Entry 8AHL (electron microscopy, 4.10 A resolution (low resolution: residue-level contacts below are approximate; hydrogen-bond / salt-bridge calls are withheld)); this record covers chains A and D of the 12 polymer chains in the assembly.

[Chain A (and D)]
Molecule: Crescentin
Organism: Caulobacter vibrioides
Notes: chain D of this document is another copy of the same molecule, construct and numbering; everything in this record applies to it too
UniProt: A0A8F8EC09 (A0A8F8EC09_CAUVI); the construct has insertions or renumbered stretches relative to UniProt, so the offset changes along the chain: 1-405 = UniProt 1-405; 409-460 = UniProt 406-457
Sequence (460 residues; each row starts with the number of its first residue):
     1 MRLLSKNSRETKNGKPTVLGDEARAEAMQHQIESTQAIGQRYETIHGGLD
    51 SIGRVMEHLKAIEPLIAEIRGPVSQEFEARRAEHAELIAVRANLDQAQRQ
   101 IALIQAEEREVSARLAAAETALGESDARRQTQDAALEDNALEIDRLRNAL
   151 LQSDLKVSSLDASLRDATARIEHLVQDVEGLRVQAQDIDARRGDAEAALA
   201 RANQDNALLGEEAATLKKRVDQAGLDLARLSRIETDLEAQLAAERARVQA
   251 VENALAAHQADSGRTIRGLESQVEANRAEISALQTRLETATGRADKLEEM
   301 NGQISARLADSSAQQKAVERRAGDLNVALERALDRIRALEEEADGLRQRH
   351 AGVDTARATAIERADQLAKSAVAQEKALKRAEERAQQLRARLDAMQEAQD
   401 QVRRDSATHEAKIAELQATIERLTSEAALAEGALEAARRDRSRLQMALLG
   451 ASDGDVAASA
Not modelled in the structure: 1-32, 278-460 (chain D: 1-212, 447-460)
Construct notes: insertion (406-408)
From the paper describing this entry:
  - self-association interface (contacts with another copy of this molecule); pairs are residue here / residue on that copy: Glu63-Glu57, Ser74-Glu43, Lys296-Ala207, Lys296-Gln204

[How chain A and chain D interact]
Contacting residue pairs (18):
  Arg147(A) with Thr355(D); Ala358(D); Thr359(D); Glu362(D)
  Leu151(A) with Thr355(D)
  Leu155(A) with Gln348(D)
  Ala162(A) with Arg347(D)
  Val220(A) with Thr285(D)
  Gly224(A) with Ser281(D)
  Leu225(A) with Ala278(D)
  Leu227(A) with Arg277(D)
  Ala228(A) with Glu274(D); Arg277(D); Ala278(D)
  Ser231(A) with Arg277(D)
  Arg232(A) with Glu270(D); Glu274(D)
  Asp236(A) with Glu270(D)
Also at the interface, not in a pair above, chain A (15 interface residues in all): Ser158, Ser159, Arg229

[In short]
15 residues of chain A and 12 residues of chain D are in contact. From the paper: a self-association interface
involving Glu63(A), Ser74(A) and Lys296(A).
Both chains are Crescentin (Caulobacter vibrioides). Entry 8AHL (Cryo-EM structure of crescentin filaments
(stutter mutant, C1 symmetry and large box)) was determined by electron microscopy, deposited together with
8AFE, 8AFH, 8AFL, 8AFM, 8AIA, 8AIX and 8AJB.
